PDB entry 6Y25 | X-ray diffraction, 1.95 A resolution | chain AAA

== Chain AAA ==
Protein: Streptavidin
Source organism: Streptomyces avidinii
UniProt: P22629 (SAV_STRAV); residues 15-159 here correspond to UniProt positions 39-183 (UniProt number = residue number + 24)
Sequence (159 residues; row label = number of the first residue in the row):
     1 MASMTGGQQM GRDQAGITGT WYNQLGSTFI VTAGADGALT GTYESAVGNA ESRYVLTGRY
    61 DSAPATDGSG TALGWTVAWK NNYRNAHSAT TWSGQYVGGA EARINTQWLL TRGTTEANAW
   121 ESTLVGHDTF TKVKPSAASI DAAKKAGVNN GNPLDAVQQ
Disordered / not traced: 1-12, 134-159
Construct notes: initiating methionine (1); expression tag (2-14); engineered mutation Arg-112 (Ser136 in P22629), Glu-121 (Lys145 in P22629)
Ion coordination: biotC4-1 cofactor Fe near Glu-121 (its only coordinating residue here)
Residues lining bound ligands: biotC4-1 cofactor (O6T): Asn-23, Leu-25, Ser-27, Tyr-43, Ser-45, Val-47, Gly-48, Asn-49, Ala-50, Trp-79, Ala-86, Ser-88, Thr-90, Trp-92, Trp-108, Leu-110, Arg-112, Asn-118, Trp-120, Glu-121, Leu-124, Asp-128
Swiss-Prot annotation at these positions:
  - motif: Arg-59 to Asp-61 (Cell attachment site)
  - binding site (biotin): Tyr-43, Tyr-54, Trp-92, Trp-108, Trp-120
Reported in the primary citation:
  - biotC4-1 cofactor coordination: Glu-121

== Overview ==
Chain AAA binds biotC4-1 cofactor. Curated annotation (UniProt) lists 5 biotin-binding residues. From the
paper: biotC4-1 cofactor coordination by Glu-121.
Chain AAA is Streptavidin (Streptomyces avidinii); the structure, Streptavidin mutant S112R,K121E with a
biotC4-1 cofactor - an artificial iron hydroxylase, was determined by X-ray diffraction (same publication as
6Y2M, 6Y2T, 6Y33, 6Y34 and 6Y3Q).
